PDB entry 4JYA | X-ray diffraction, 3.10 A resolution | chains A and I of the 23 polymer chains in the assembly

# Chain A
Molecule: 16S ribosomal RNA
Source organism: Thermus thermophilus
Sequence (1516 nucleotides; numbered 6 to 1521; the number before each row is that of its first residue):
     6 UGGAGAGUUU GAUCCUGGCU CAGGGUGAAC GCUGGCGGCG UGCCUAAGAC AUGCAAGUCG
    66 UGCGGGCCGC GGGAUUUUAC UCCGUGGUCA GCGGCGGACG GGUGAGUAAC GCGUGGGUGA
   126 CCUACCCGGA AGAGGGGGAC AACCCGGGGA AACUCGGGCU AAUCCCCCAU GUGGACCCGC
   186 CCCUUGGGGU GUGUCCAAAG GGCUUUGCCC GCUUCCGGAU GGGCCCGCGU CCCAUCAGCU
   246 AGUUGGUGGG GUAAUGGCCC ACCAAGGCGA CGACGGGUAG CCGGUCUGAG AGGAUGGCCG
   306 GCCACAGGGG CACUGAGACA CGGGCCCCAC UCCUACGGGA GGCAGCAGUU AGGAAUCUUC
   366 CGCAAUGGGC GCAAGCCUGA CGGAGCGACG CCGCUUGGAG GAAGAAGCCC UUCGGGGUGU
   426 AAACUCCUGA ACCCGGGACG AAACCCCCGA CGAGGGGACU GACGGUACCG GGGUAAUAGC
   486 GCCGGCCAAC UCCGUGCCAG CAGCCGCGGU AAUACGGAGG GCGCGAGCGU UACCCGGAUU
   546 CACUGGGCGU AAAGGGCGUG UAGGCGGCCU GGGGCGUCCC AUGUGAAAGA CCACGGCUCA
   606 ACCGUGGGGG AGCGUGGGAU ACGCUCAGGC UAGACGGUGG GAGAGGGUGG UGGAAUUCCC
   666 GGAGUAGCGG UGAAAUGCGC AGAUACCGGG AGGAACGCCG AUGGCGAAGG CAGCCACCUG
   726 GUCCACCCGU GACGCUGAGG CGCGAAAGCG UGGGGAGCAA ACCGGAUUAG AUACCCGGGU
   786 AGUCCACGCC CUAAACGAUG CGCGCUAGGU CUCUGGGUCU CCUGGGGGCC GAAGCUAACG
   846 CGUUAAGCGC GCCGCCUGGG GAGUACGGCC GCAAGGCUGA AACUCAAAGG AAUUGACGGG
   906 GGCCCGCACA AGCGGUGGAG CAUGUGGUUU AAUUCGAAGC AACGCGAAGA ACCUUACCAG
   966 GCCUUGACAU GCUAGGGAAC CCGGGUGAAA GCCUGGGGUG CCCCGCGAGG GGAGCCCUAG
  1026 CACAGGUGCU GCAUGGCCGU CGUCAGCUCG UGCCGUGAGG UGUUGGGUUA AGUCCCGCAA
  1086 CGAGCGCAAC CCCCGCCGUU AGUUGCCAGC GGUUCGGCCG GGCACUCUAA CGGGACUGCC
  1146 CGCGAAAGCG GGAGGAAGGA GGGGACGACG UCUGGUCAGC AUGGCCCUUA CGGCCUGGGC
  1206 GACACACGUG CUACAAUGCC CACUACAAAG CGAUGCCACC CGGCAACGGG GAGCUAAUCG
  1266 CAAAAAGGUG GGCCCAGUUC GGAUUGGGGU CUGCAACCCG ACCCCAUGAA GCCGGAAUCG
  1326 CUAGUAAUCG CGGAUCAGCC AUGCCGCGGU GAAUACGUUC CCGGGCCUUG UACACACCGC
  1386 CCGUCACGCC AUGGGAGCGG GCUCUACCCG AAGUCGCCGG GAGCCUACGG GCAGGCGCCG
  1446 AGGGUAGGGC CCGUGACUGG GGCGAAGUCG UAACAAGGUA GCUGUACCGG AAGGUGCGGC
  1506 UGGAUCACCU CCUUUC
Differences from the reference sequence: conflict A79 (G131378 in 55771382)
Small-molecule neighbours:
  - Mg2+ (MG), molecule 1: G12, U13, G22, G23, C24
  - Mg2+ (MG), molecule 2: U13, U14, C510, G511, A892
  - Mg2+ (MG), molecule 3: U14, U15, G16, A17
  - Mg2+ (MG), molecule 4: U14, A893, G894
  - Mg2+ (MG), molecule 5: U21, G22, A547, G551, G552, A557
  - Mg2+ (MG), molecule 6: C502, G514, A1470
  - Mg2+ (MG), molecule 7: U555, A556, A557, A558
  - Mg2+ (MG), molecule 8: G941, A942, G1180, U1181
  - Mg2+ (MG), molecule 9: G1036, C1037, U1178, G1179, G1180, U1181
  - Mg2+ (MG), molecule 10: G1036, G1040, G1041, C1042, G1180, U1181
  - Mg2+ (MG), molecule 11: C1037, U1178, G1179, G1180
  - Mg2+ (MG), molecule 12: G1384, C1385, C1386
  - paromomycin (PAR): G1388, U1389, C1390, A1391, C1392, G1467, C1468, G1469, A1470, A1471, G1472, U1473, C1474

# Chain I
Molecule: 30S ribosomal protein S9
Source organism: Thermus thermophilus
UniProtKB: P80374 (RS9_THET8); residues 2-128 here = UniProt positions 2-128
Chain sequence (127 residues; row label = number of the first residue in the row):
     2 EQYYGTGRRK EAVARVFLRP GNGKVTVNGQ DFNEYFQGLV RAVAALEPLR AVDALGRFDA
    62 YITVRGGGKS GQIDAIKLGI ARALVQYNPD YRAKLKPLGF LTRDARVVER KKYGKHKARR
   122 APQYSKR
Differences from the reference sequence: conflict Arg-58 (His in P80374)

# Interface between chain A and chain I
Contacting residue pairs (126):
  G920(A) / Gln-124(I)  base contact
  U921(A) / Gln-124(I)  sugar contact
  G944(A) / Lys-127(I)  hydrogen bond to the sugar
  C945(A) / Tyr-125(I)  hydrogen bond to the sugar
  C948(A) / Ser-126(I)  hydrogen bond to the base
  C948(A) / Arg-128(I)  base contact
  C1099(A) / Val-108(I)  sugar contact
  G1100(A) / Arg-104(I)  hydrogen bond to the phosphate
  G1100(A) / Ala-106(I)  sugar contact
  C1101(A) / Arg-9(I)  salt bridge to the phosphate
  C1101(A) / Arg-83(I)  hydrogen bond to the phosphate
  C1101(A) / Arg-104(I)  salt bridge to the phosphate
  C1102(A) / Arg-9(I)  salt bridge to the phosphate
  C1102(A) / Arg-83(I)  salt bridge to the phosphate
  G1110(A) / Arg-16(I)  hydrogen bond to the phosphate
  G1110(A) / Arg-66(I)  salt bridge to the phosphate
  C1111(A) / Arg-16(I)  salt bridge to the phosphate
  C1111(A) / Arg-66(I)  salt bridge to the phosphate
  C1112(A) / Arg-16(I)  salt bridge to the phosphate
  C1112(A) / Phe-18(I)  phosphate contact
  C1112(A) / Tyr-62(I)  hydrogen bond to the phosphate
  A1113(A) / Gln-3(I)  hydrogen bond to the phosphate
  A1113(A) / Phe-18(I)  sugar contact
  A1113(A) / Arg-20(I)  salt bridge to the phosphate
  A1113(A) / Tyr-62(I)  sugar contact
  G1114(A) / Arg-20(I)  salt bridge to the phosphate
  C1130(A) / Tyr-5(I)  hydrogen bond to the sugar
  C1130(A) / Thr-7(I)  phosphate contact
  C1130(A) / Arg-16(I)  hydrogen bond to the base
  U1131(A) / Tyr-5(I)  sugar contact
  U1131(A) / Thr-7(I)  hydrogen bond to the phosphate
  U1131(A) / Arg-9(I)  phosphate contact
  U1131(A) / Val-14(I)  phosphate contact
  C1132(A) / Arg-9(I)  salt bridge to the phosphate
  C1132(A) / Val-14(I)  phosphate contact
  G1159(A) / Lys-97(I)  salt bridge to the phosphate
  G1160(A) / Arg-93(I)  salt bridge to the phosphate
  G1160(A) / Lys-97(I)  base contact
  A1161(A) / Arg-93(I)  salt bridge to the phosphate
  A1161(A) / Leu-102(I)  sugar contact
  A1161(A) / Thr-103(I)  phosphate contact
  A1161(A) / Arg-104(I)  hydrogen bond to the sugar
  A1162(A) / Thr-103(I)  hydrogen bond to the phosphate
  G1168(A) / Glu-110(I)  sugar contact
  G1168(A) / Lys-113(I)  hydrogen bond to the phosphate
  G1169(A) / Arg-111(I)  hydrogen bond to the sugar
  G1169(A) / Lys-113(I)  salt bridge to the phosphate
  A1170(A) / Tyr-114(I)  phosphate contact
  C1212(A) / Arg-128(I)  phosphate contact
  G1213(A) / Ser-126(I)  phosphate contact
  G1213(A) / Arg-128(I)  salt bridge to the phosphate
  U1214(A) / Gln-124(I)  phosphate contact
  U1214(A) / Tyr-125(I)  phosphate contact
  U1214(A) / Ser-126(I)  phosphate contact
  G1215(A) / His-117(I)  salt bridge to the phosphate
  G1215(A) / Pro-123(I)  phosphate contact
  G1215(A) / Gln-124(I)  hydrogen bond to the phosphate
  C1231(A) / Tyr-36(I)  sugar contact
  C1231(A) / Gly-68(I)  sugar contact
  C1231(A) / Gly-69(I)  base contact
  C1231(A) / Lys-70(I)  salt bridge to the phosphate
  C1231(A) / Gln-73(I)  hydrogen bond to the sugar
  A1232(A) / Arg-66(I)  phosphate contact
  A1232(A) / Gly-67(I)  hydrogen bond to the phosphate
  A1232(A) / Gly-68(I)  hydrogen bond to the phosphate
  A1232(A) / Gln-73(I)  hydrogen bond to the phosphate
  A1233(A) / Glu-12(I)  sugar contact
  A1233(A) / Gly-67(I)  phosphate contact
  A1233(A) / Gly-68(I)  hydrogen bond to the phosphate
  A1234(A) / Glu-12(I)  phosphate contact
  G1272(A) / Leu-40(I)  sugar contact
  G1272(A) / Lys-70(I)  base contact
  G1273(A) / Gln-38(I)  hydrogen bond to the sugar
  G1273(A) / Gly-39(I)  sugar contact
  U1274(A) / Gln-38(I)  sugar contact
  C1324(A) / Pro-123(I)  sugar contact
  C1324(A) / Gln-124(I)  sugar contact
  C1324(A) / Tyr-125(I)  phosphate contact
  G1325(A) / Arg-121(I)  hydrogen bond to the sugar
  G1325(A) / Ala-122(I)  hydrogen bond to the sugar
  G1325(A) / Pro-123(I)  sugar contact
  G1325(A) / Tyr-125(I)  phosphate contact
  C1326(A) / Arg-120(I)  sugar contact
  C1326(A) / Ala-122(I)  phosphate contact
  U1327(A) / Arg-120(I)  salt bridge to the phosphate
  A1328(A) / Arg-120(I)  salt bridge to the phosphate
  G1329(A) / Arg-10(I)  hydrogen bond to the base
  G1329(A) / Lys-11(I)  base contact
  G1329(A) / Arg-107(I)  salt bridge to the phosphate
  G1329(A) / Val-108(I)  sugar contact
  G1329(A) / Val-109(I)  sugar contact
  U1330(A) / Val-109(I)  phosphate contact
  U1330(A) / Glu-110(I)  hydrogen bond to the phosphate
  U1330(A) / Arg-120(I)  phosphate contact
  A1331(A) / Lys-118(I)  salt bridge to the phosphate
  A1331(A) / Arg-120(I)  hydrogen bond to the phosphate
  A1331(A) / Arg-121(I)  hydrogen bond to the phosphate
  A1332(A) / Lys-118(I)  salt bridge to the phosphate
  A1332(A) / Arg-121(I)  salt bridge to the phosphate
  U1333(A) / Lys-118(I)  base contact
  C1349(A) / His-117(I)  salt bridge to the phosphate
  C1350(A) / Lys-112(I)  salt bridge to the phosphate
  C1350(A) / Tyr-114(I)  phosphate contact
  C1350(A) / Gly-115(I)  hydrogen bond to the phosphate
  C1350(A) / Lys-116(I)  phosphate contact
  G1351(A) / Arg-111(I)  salt bridge to the phosphate
  G1351(A) / Lys-112(I)  salt bridge to the phosphate
  G1351(A) / Lys-113(I)  phosphate contact
  G1351(A) / Tyr-114(I)  hydrogen bond to the phosphate
  C1352(A) / Arg-111(I)  phosphate contact
  C1352(A) / Lys-112(I)  hydrogen bond to the phosphate
  G1353(A) / Glu-12(I)  phosphate contact
  G1353(A) / Val-109(I)  base contact
  G1354(A) / Lys-11(I)  phosphate contact
  G1354(A) / Glu-12(I)  phosphate contact
  G1354(A) / Gly-68(I)  sugar contact
  G1354(A) / Gly-69(I)  phosphate contact
  G1354(A) / Val-109(I)  phosphate contact
  U1355(A) / Lys-11(I)  salt bridge to the phosphate
  U1355(A) / Gly-69(I)  phosphate contact
  U1355(A) / Lys-70(I)  hydrogen bond to the phosphate
  U1355(A) / Ser-71(I)  hydrogen bond to the phosphate
  U1355(A) / Gly-72(I)  hydrogen bond to the phosphate
  G1356(A) / Lys-11(I)  hydrogen bond to the base
  G1356(A) / Arg-42(I)  phosphate contact
  G1356(A) / Ser-71(I)  hydrogen bond to the phosphate
Also at the interface, not in a pair above, chain A (57 interface residues in all): A947, A1129, G1166, A1269
Also at the interface, not in a pair above, chain I (57 interface residues in all): Glu-2, Gln-31, Thr-64, Asp-105

# In short
Chain A and chain I each contribute 57 residues to their interface, with 36 hydrogen bonds and 29 salt
bridges. Polar contacts include C948(A)/Ser-126(I), C1130(A)/Arg-16(I) and G1329(A)/Arg-10(I). Ligands of
chain A: 12 copies of Mg2+ and paromomycin.
Here chain A is 16S ribosomal RNA and chain I is 30S ribosomal protein S9, both from Thermus thermophilus.
Entry 4JYA (Crystal structures of pseudouridinilated stop codons with ASLs) was determined by X-ray
diffraction, deposited together with 4JV5 and 4K0K.
